PDB entry 3RZO | X-ray diffraction, 3.00 A resolution | chains C and K of the 12 polymer chains in the assembly

[Chain C]
Protein: DNA-directed RNA polymerase II subunit RPB3
From: Saccharomyces cerevisiae S288c
Reference sequence: P16370 (RPB3_YEAST); residue numbers follow UniProt; this construct covers 1-318
Chain sequence (318 residues; numbered 1 to 318; the number before each row is that of its first residue):
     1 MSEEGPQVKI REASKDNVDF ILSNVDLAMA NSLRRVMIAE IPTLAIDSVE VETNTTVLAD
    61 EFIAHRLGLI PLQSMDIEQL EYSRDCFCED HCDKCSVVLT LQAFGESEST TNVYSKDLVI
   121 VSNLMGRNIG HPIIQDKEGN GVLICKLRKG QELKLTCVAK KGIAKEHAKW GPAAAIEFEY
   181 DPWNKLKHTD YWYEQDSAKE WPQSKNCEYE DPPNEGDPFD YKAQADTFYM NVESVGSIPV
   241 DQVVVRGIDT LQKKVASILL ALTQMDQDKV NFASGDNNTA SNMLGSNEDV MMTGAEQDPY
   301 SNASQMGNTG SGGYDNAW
Unresolved in the structure: 1-2, 269-318
Ion coordination: Zn2+: C86, C88, C92, C95
Swiss-Prot annotation at these positions:
  - binding site (Zn(2+)): C86, C88, C92, C95
  - modified residue: S2 (N-acetylserine)
  - natural variant: A30 (A30D: In mutant RPB3-1)
  - mutagenesis: K9 (K9E: Transcript termination readthrough)

[Chain K]
Protein: DNA-directed RNA polymerase II subunit RPB11
From: Saccharomyces cerevisiae S288c
Reference sequence: P38902 (RPB11_YEAST); residue numbers follow UniProt; this construct covers 1-120
Chain sequence (120 residues; each row starts with the number of its first residue):
     1 MNAPDRFELF LLGEGESKLK IDPDTKAPNA VVITFEKEDH TLGNLIRAEL LNDRKVLFAA
    61 YKVEHPFFAR FKLRIQTTEG YDPKDALKNA CNSIINKLGA LKTNFETEWN LQTLAADDAF
Unresolved in the structure: 115-120
Swiss-Prot annotation at these positions:
  - mutagenesis: E108 (E108G/V: Transcript termination readthrough; E108K: Transcript termination readthrough. Lethal), L111 (L111P: Transcript termination readthrough), L114 (L114P: Transcript termination readthrough)

[How chain C and chain K interact]
Pairs across the interface - 84 pairs, chain C then chain K:
  E3(C) - T103(K)
  E3(C) - N104(K)  hydrogen bond (backbone-side chain)
  E4(C) - N96(K)
  E4(C) - A100(K)
  P6(C) - K97(K)
  P6(C) - L101(K)  hydrophobic
  P6(C) - N104(K)  hydrogen bond (backbone-side chain)
  Q7(C) - N104(K)
  V8(C) - L101(K)  hydrophobic
  V8(C) - F105(K)  hydrophobic
  V8(C) - E108(K)
  K9(C) - E108(K)
  I10(C) - F105(K)  hydrophobic
  I10(C) - E108(K)  hydrogen bond (backbone-side chain)
  I10(C) - W109(K)
  I10(C) - Q112(K)  hydrogen bond (backbone-side chain)
  A13(C) - W109(K)  hydrophobic
  A13(C) - L114(K)
  S14(C) - W109(K)
  S14(C) - L114(K)
  V18(C) - W109(K)  hydrophobic
  L22(C) - L101(K)  hydrophobic
  D26(C) - A48(K)
  A28(C) - N44(K)
  A28(C) - L45(K)  hydrophobic
  A28(C) - A48(K)  hydrophobic
  M29(C) - L45(K)  hydrophobic
  M29(C) - K97(K)
  S32(C) - H40(K)
  S32(C) - T41(K)  hydrogen bond (side chain-backbone)
  S32(C) - L45(K)
  R35(C) - D39(K)  salt bridge
  R35(C) - H40(K)
  R35(C) - T41(K)  hydrogen bond
  E40(C) - T41(K)
  R84(C) - F10(K)
  R84(C) - L11(K)
  K165(C) - R6(K)  hydrogen bond (backbone-side chain)
  K165(C) - L9(K)
  K165(C) - D39(K)  salt bridge
  E166(C) - R6(K)  hydrogen bond (backbone-side chain)
  E166(C) - F7(K)
  E166(C) - F10(K)
  H167(C) - R6(K)
  V240(C) - W109(K)  hydrophobic
  D241(C) - F105(K)
  D241(C) - W109(K)
  V244(C) - F105(K)  hydrophobic
  V245(C) - K102(K)
  V245(C) - F105(K)  hydrophobic
  V245(C) - E106(K)
  I248(C) - L98(K)
  I248(C) - L101(K)  hydrophobic
  I248(C) - K102(K)
  D249(C) - K102(K)  salt bridge
  L251(C) - T41(K)
  L251(C) - L45(K)  hydrophobic
  L251(C) - L98(K)  hydrophobic
  Q252(C) - I95(K)  hydrogen bond (side chain-backbone)
  Q252(C) - L98(K)
  Q252(C) - G99(K)
  Q252(C) - K102(K)
  K254(C) - E38(K)  salt bridge
  K254(C) - L42(K)
  V255(C) - L42(K)  hydrophobic
  V255(C) - C91(K)
  V255(C) - I94(K)  hydrophobic
  V255(C) - I95(K)  hydrophobic
  A256(C) - I95(K)
  I258(C) - K18(K)
  I258(C) - L19(K)
  I258(C) - F35(K)  hydrophobic
  I258(C) - L42(K)  hydrophobic
  I258(C) - C91(K)  hydrophobic
  L259(C) - K88(K)
  L259(C) - C91(K)  hydrophobic
  L259(C) - N92(K)
  L259(C) - I95(K)  hydrophobic
  A261(C) - L19(K)  hydrophobic
  L262(C) - L19(K)  hydrophobic
  L262(C) - L87(K)  hydrophobic
  L262(C) - K88(K)
  M265(C) - L19(K)
  M265(C) - I21(K)  hydrophobic
Other interface residues (no listed pair), chain C (44 interface residues in all): G5, K15, F20, L33, V36, I163, A164
Other interface residues (no listed pair), chain K (41 interface residues in all): K20, E49, N52

[Summary]
The interface between chain C and chain K involves 44 residues on one side and 41 on the other, with 9
hydrogen bonds and 4 salt bridges. Among the polar pairs are R35(C)-D39(K), K165(C)-D39(K) and
D249(C)-K102(K).
Here chain C is DNA-directed RNA polymerase II subunit RPB3 and chain K is DNA-directed RNA polymerase II
subunit RPB11, both from Saccharomyces cerevisiae S288c. Entry 3RZO (RNA Polymerase II Initiation Complex with
a 4-nt RNA) was determined by X-ray diffraction together with 3RZD, 3S14, 3S15, 3S16, 3S17, 3S1M and 5 further
entries from the same study.
